PDB entry 8D8L | electron microscopy, 2.60 A resolution | chains V and a of the 35 polymer chains in the assembly

[Chain V]
Protein: 37S ribosomal protein PET123, mitochondrial
Organism: Saccharomyces cerevisiae
UniProt: P17558 (RTPT_YEAST); residue numbers follow UniProt; this construct covers 1-318
Amino-acid sequence (318 residues; numbered 1 to 318; the number before each row is that of its first residue):
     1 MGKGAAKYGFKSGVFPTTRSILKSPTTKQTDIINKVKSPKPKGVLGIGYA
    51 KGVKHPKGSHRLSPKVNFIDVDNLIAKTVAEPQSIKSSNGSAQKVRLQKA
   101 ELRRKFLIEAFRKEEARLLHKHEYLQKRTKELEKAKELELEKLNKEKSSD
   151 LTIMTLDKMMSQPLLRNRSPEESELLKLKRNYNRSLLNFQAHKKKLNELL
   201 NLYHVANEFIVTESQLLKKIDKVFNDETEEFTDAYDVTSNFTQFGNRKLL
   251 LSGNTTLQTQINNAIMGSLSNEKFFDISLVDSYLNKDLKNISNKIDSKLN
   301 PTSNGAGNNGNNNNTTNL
Disordered / not traced: 1, 235-318

[Chain a]
Molecule: 15S ribosomal RNA
Organism: Saccharomyces cerevisiae
Sequence (1713 nucleotides; numbered -63 to 1649; the number before each row is that of its first residue; numbers below 1 keep their minus sign (U-63 is residue -63)):
   -63 UUUUAUAUAAUAAUAAUAAUAUAUAUAUAUAUAUAUUAUUAUAUUAGUUA
   -13 UAUAAUAAGGAAAAGUAAAAAAUUUAUAAGAAUAUGAUGUUGGUUCAGAU
    37 UAAGCGCUAAAUAAGGACAUGACACAUGCGAAUCAUACGUUUAUUAUUGA
    87 UAAGAUAAUAAAUAUGUGGUGUAAACGUGAGUAAUUUUAUUAGGAAUUAA
   137 UGAACUAUAGAAUAAGCUAAAUACUUAAUAUAUUAUUAUAUAAAAAUAAU
   187 UUAUAUAAUAAAAAGGAUAUAUAUAUAAUAUAUAUUUAUCUAUAGUCAAG
   237 CCAAUAAUGGUUUAGGUAGUAGGUUUAUUAAGAGUUAAACCUAGCCAACG
   287 AUCCAUAAUCGAUAAUGAAAGUUAGAACGAUCACGUUGACUCUGAAAUAU
   337 AGUCAAUAUCUAUAAGAUACAGCAGUGAGGAAUAUUGGACAAUGAUCGAA
   387 AGAUUGAUCCAGUUACUUAUUAGGAUGAUAUAUAAAAAUAUUUUAUUUUA
   437 UUUAUAAAUAUUAAAUAUUUAUAAUAAUAAUAAUAAUAAUAUAUAUAUAU
   487 AAAUUGAUUAAAAAUAAAAUCCAUAAAUAAUUAAAAUAAUGAUAUUAAUU
   537 ACCAUAUAUAUUUUUAUAUGGAUAUAUAUAUUAAUAAUAAUAUUAAUUUU
   587 AUUAUUAUUAAUAAUAUAUUUUAAUAGUCCUGACUAAUAUUUGUGCCAGC
   637 AGUCGCGGUAACACAAAGAGGGCGAGCGUUAAUCAUAAUGGUUUAAAGGA
   687 UCCGUAGAAUGAAUUAUAUAUUAUAAUUUAGAGUUAAUAAAAUAUAAUUA
   737 AAGAAUUAUAAUAGUAAAGAUGAAAUAAUAAUAAUAAUUAUAAGACUAAU
   787 AUAUGUGAAAAUAUUAAUUAAAUAUUAACUGACAUUGAGGGAUUAAAACU
   837 AGAGUAGCGAAACGGAUUCGAUACCCGUGUAGUUCUAGUAGUAAACUAUG
   887 AAUACAAUUAUUUAUAAUAUAUAUUAUAUAUAAAUAAUAAAUGAAAAUGA
   937 AAGUAUUCCACCUGAAGAGUACGUUAGCAAUAAUGAAACUCAAAACAAUA
   987 GACGGUUACAGACUUAAGCAGUGGAGCAUGUUAUUUAAUUCGAUAAUCCA
  1037 CGACUAACCUUACCAUAUUUUGAAUAUUAUAAUAAUUAUUAUAAUUAUUA
  1087 UAUUACAGGCGUUACAUUGUUGUCUUUAGUUCGUGCUGCAAAGUUUUAGA
  1137 UUAAGUUCAUAAACGAACAAAACUCCAUAUAUAUAAUUUUAAUUAUAUAU
  1187 AAUUUUAUAUUAUUUAUUAAUAUAAAGAAAGGAAUUAAGACAAAUCAUAA
  1237 UGAUCCUUAUAAUAUGGGUAAUAGACGUGCUAUAAUAAAAUGAUAAUAAA
  1287 AUUAUAUAAAAUAUAUUUAAUUAUAUUUAAUUAAUAAUAUAAAACAUUUU
  1337 AAUUUUUAAUAUAUUUUUUUAUUAUAUAUUAAUAUGAAUUAUAAUCUGAA
  1387 AUUCGAUUAUAUGAAAAAAGAAUUGCUAGUAAUACGUAAAUUAGUAUGUU
  1437 ACGGUGAAUAUUCUAACUGUUUCGCACUAAUCACUCAUCACGCGUUGAAA
  1487 CAUAUUAUUAUCUUAUUAUUUAUAUAAUAUUUUUUAAUAAAUAUUAAUAA
  1537 UUAUUAAUUUAUAUUUAUUUAUAUCAGAAAUAAUAUGAAUUAAUGCGAAG
  1587 UUGAAAUACAGUUACCGUAGGGGAACCUGCGGUGGGCUUAUAAAUAUCUU
  1637 AAAUAUUCUUACA
Disordered / not traced: -63 to 12, 86-88, 167-171, 211-213, 421-477, 546-549, 564-599, 705-707, 906-910, 1075-1077, 1362-1366, 1529-1535
Ion coordination: Mg2+ site 1 near A33 (its only coordinating residue here); Mg2+ site 2: A55, G115; Mg2+ site 3 near A110 (its only coordinating residue here); Mg2+ site 4: G115, A294; Mg2+ site 5: A116, G117, A294; Mg2+ site 6 near A159 (its only coordinating residue here); Mg2+ site 7: U247, A287, U288; Mg2+ site 8 near U256 (its only coordinating residue here); Mg2+ site 9: G259 (shared with 1 residue of chain Q); Mg2+ site 10 near G270 (its only coordinating residue here); Mg2+ site 11: A312, A313; Mg2+ site 12 near A313 (its only coordinating residue here); 32 more Mg2+ sites not listed

[How chain V and chain a interact]
Pairs across the interface (88; chain V residue first):
  Gly2(V) - U299(a)  phosphate contact
  Gly2(V) - A300(a)  phosphate contact
  Lys3(V) - A301(a)  base contact
  Lys3(V) - U302(a)  hydrogen bond to the base
  Lys3(V) - G303(a)  hydrogen bond to the base
  Lys3(V) - A306(a)  phosphate contact
  Lys3(V) - G307(a)  hydrogen bond to the base
  Lys3(V) - U308(a)  base contact
  Gly4(V) - A298(a)  phosphate contact
  Ala5(V) - A298(a)  sugar contact
  Tyr8(V) - A298(a)  stacking on the base
  Lys11(V) - A298(a)  base contact
  Ser12(V) - A298(a)  phosphate contact
  Ser12(V) - U299(a)  hydrogen bond to the phosphate
  Gly13(V) - A298(a)  hydrogen bond to the sugar
  Val14(V) - A298(a)  base contact
  Arg19(V) - C233(a)  salt bridge to the phosphate
  Arg19(V) - A234(a)  salt bridge to the phosphate
  Ile21(V) - U232(a)  phosphate contact
  Lys23(V) - U232(a)  salt bridge to the phosphate
  Lys23(V) - C233(a)  phosphate contact
  Val36(V) - A182(a)  sugar contact
  Lys37(V) - A182(a)  sugar contact
  Lys40(V) - A182(a)  phosphate contact
  Lys40(V) - U183(a)  salt bridge to the phosphate
  Lys51(V) - A184(a)  base contact
  His55(V) - A185(a)  phosphate contact
  Lys57(V) - U261(a)  salt bridge to the phosphate
  Gly58(V) - A132(a)  sugar contact
  Ser59(V) - A132(a)  phosphate contact
  His60(V) - A132(a)  hydrogen bond to the phosphate
  His60(V) - U133(a)  stacking on the base
  His60(V) - U186(a)  salt bridge to the phosphate
  Arg61(V) - A184(a)  salt bridge to the phosphate
  Leu62(V) - U133(a)  hydrogen bond to the base
  Leu62(V) - U183(a)  phosphate contact
  Leu62(V) - A184(a)  phosphate contact
  Ser63(V) - A131(a)  hydrogen bond to the phosphate
  Ser63(V) - U133(a)  base contact
  Pro64(V) - A131(a)  phosphate contact
  Pro64(V) - U133(a)  base contact
  Lys65(V) - A182(a)  base contact
  Lys65(V) - U186(a)  hydrogen bond to the sugar
  Lys65(V) - U187(a)  sugar contact
  Val66(V) - A182(a)  hydrogen bond to the base
  Phe68(V) - A182(a)  base contact
  Leu74(V) - G231(a)  sugar contact
  Lys77(V) - U229(a)  sugar contact
  Lys77(V) - A230(a)  sugar contact
  Thr78(V) - A143(a)  base contact
  Thr78(V) - A230(a)  hydrogen bond to the sugar
  Thr78(V) - G231(a)  hydrogen bond to the sugar
  Val79(V) - A143(a)  sugar contact
  Ala80(V) - A143(a)  hydrogen bond to the sugar
  Ala80(V) - U144(a)  sugar contact
  Glu81(V) - U144(a)  phosphate contact
  Pro82(V) - U144(a)  phosphate contact
  Pro82(V) - A145(a)  phosphate contact
  Gln83(V) - U144(a)  phosphate contact
  Gln83(V) - A145(a)  hydrogen bond to the phosphate
  Ser84(V) - A145(a)  phosphate contact
  Asn89(V) - U221(a)  hydrogen bond to the phosphate
  Gly90(V) - U221(a)  phosphate contact
  Gly90(V) - U222(a)  phosphate contact
  Ser91(V) - U221(a)  phosphate contact
  Ser91(V) - U222(a)  hydrogen bond to the phosphate
  Ala92(V) - U222(a)  hydrogen bond to the phosphate
  Ala92(V) - U223(a)  phosphate contact
  Gln93(V) - U221(a)  phosphate contact
  Gln93(V) - U222(a)  hydrogen bond to the phosphate
  Ala100(V) - A143(a)  phosphate contact
  Ala100(V) - U144(a)  phosphate contact
  Arg103(V) - U142(a)  phosphate contact
  Arg103(V) - A143(a)  salt bridge to the phosphate
  Arg104(V) - A143(a)  hydrogen bond to the phosphate
  Arg104(V) - U144(a)  salt bridge to the phosphate
  Asn167(V) - U713(a)  hydrogen bond to the sugar
  Arg168(V) - U714(a)  phosphate contact
  Arg168(V) - U715(a)  salt bridge to the phosphate
  Lys177(V) - C815(a)  salt bridge to the phosphate
  Arg180(V) - A814(a)  sugar contact
  Arg180(V) - C815(a)  salt bridge to the phosphate
  Asn183(V) - A813(a)  phosphate contact
  Asn183(V) - A814(a)  hydrogen bond to the phosphate
  Arg184(V) - A813(a)  sugar contact
  Arg184(V) - A814(a)  sugar contact
  Leu187(V) - A813(a)  sugar contact
  Lys194(V) - U724(a)  salt bridge to the phosphate
Also at the interface, not in a pair above, chain V (60 interface residues in all): Arg96, Lys99, Phe111, Leu164, Leu165, Asn188, Ala191
Also at the interface, not in a pair above, chain a (46 interface residues in all): G146, A220, U700, U701, A722, A723, A725

[Overview]
The interface between chain V and chain a involves 60 residues on one side and 46 on the other; the contacts
include 21 hydrogen bonds, 13 salt bridges and 2 aromatic stacking contacts. Polar pairs include
Lys3(V)-U302(a), Lys3(V)-G303(a) and Lys3(V)-G307(a).
Chain V is 37S ribosomal protein PET123, mitochondrial and chain a is 15S ribosomal RNA, both from
Saccharomyces cerevisiae; the structure, Yeast mitochondrial small subunit assembly intermediate (State 3),
was determined by electron microscopy, deposited together with 8D8J and 8D8K.
